Entry 4O51 (X-ray diffraction, 2.20 A resolution); this record covers chains L and H of the 3 polymer chains in the assembly.

# Chain L
Molecule: QAA-2095-2 light chain
Source organism: Oryctolagus cuniculus, Homo sapiens
Chain sequence (216 residues; each row starts with the number of its first residue):
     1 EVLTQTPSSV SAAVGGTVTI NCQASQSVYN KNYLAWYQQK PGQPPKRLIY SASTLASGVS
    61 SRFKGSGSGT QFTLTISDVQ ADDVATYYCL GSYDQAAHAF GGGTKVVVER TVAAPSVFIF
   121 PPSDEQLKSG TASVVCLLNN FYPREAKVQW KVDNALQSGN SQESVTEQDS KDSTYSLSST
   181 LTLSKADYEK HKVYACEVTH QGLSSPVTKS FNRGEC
Not modelled in the structure: 216
Modified residues: Glu-1 (pyroglutamic acid; PCA)
Disulfides: Cys-22/Cys-89, Cys-136/Cys-196

# Chain H
Molecule: QAA-2095-2 heavy chain
Source organism: Oryctolagus cuniculus, Homo sapiens
Chain sequence (223 residues; numbered 1 to 223; the number before each row is that of its first residue):
     1 ESVEESGGRL VTPGTPLTLT CTVSGFSLSS YPMNWVRQAP GKGLEWIGGI GTSGNIWYAS
    61 WAKGRFIISR ASSTTVDLKV TSPTTEDTAT YFCARGLYND YTVWGPGTLV TVSSASTKGP
   121 SVFPLAPSSK STSGGTAALG CLVKDYFPEP VTVSWNSGAL TSGVHTFPAV LQSSGLYSLS
   181 SVVTVPSSSL GTQTYICNVN HKPSNTKVDK KVEPKSCHHH HHH
Not modelled in the structure: 215-223
Modified residues: Glu-1 (pyroglutamic acid; PCA)
Disulfides: Cys-21/Cys-93, Cys-141/Cys-197

# Interface between chain L and chain H
Residue-residue contacts (70):
  Asn-32(L) / Tyr-98(H)  hydrogen bond (backbone-side chain)
  Tyr-33(L) / Tyr-98(H)
  Leu-34(L) / Tyr-98(H)  hydrogen bond (backbone-side chain)
  Ala-35(L) / Tyr-98(H)  hydrophobic
  Tyr-37(L) / Leu-97(H)  hydrogen bond (side chain-backbone)
  Tyr-37(L) / Thr-102(H)
  Tyr-37(L) / Trp-104(H)  hydrogen bond
  Gln-39(L) / Gln-38(H)  hydrogen bond
  Gln-39(L) / Leu-44(H)
  Pro-44(L) / Phe-92(H)  hydrophobic
  Pro-44(L) / Gly-105(H)
  Pro-45(L) / Leu-44(H)  hydrophobic
  Pro-45(L) / Trp-104(H)  hydrophobic
  Arg-47(L) / Tyr-98(H)
  Arg-47(L) / Asn-99(H)
  Arg-47(L) / Asp-100(H)  salt bridge
  Arg-47(L) / Thr-102(H)
  Tyr-50(L) / Tyr-98(H)
  Tyr-50(L) / Asp-100(H)  hydrogen bond
  Ser-51(L) / Tyr-98(H)  hydrogen bond (backbone-side chain)
  Ala-56(L) / Asp-100(H)
  Ser-57(L) / Asp-100(H)  hydrogen bond (backbone-side chain)
  Tyr-88(L) / Gln-38(H)
  Tyr-88(L) / Lys-42(H)
  Tyr-88(L) / Gly-43(H)
  Tyr-88(L) / Leu-44(H)  hydrophobic
  Leu-90(L) / Leu-97(H)
  Ala-96(L) / Trp-46(H)
  Ala-96(L) / Trp-57(H)
  Ala-97(L) / Trp-46(H)  hydrophobic
  His-98(L) / Trp-46(H)
  His-98(L) / Leu-97(H)
  Phe-100(L) / Val-36(H)  hydrophobic
  Phe-100(L) / Leu-44(H)
  Phe-100(L) / Trp-46(H)
  Val-117(L) / Ser-133(H)
  Phe-118(L) / Ser-131(H)
  Phe-118(L) / Ser-133(H)
  Phe-118(L) / Thr-136(H)
  Phe-118(L) / Ala-138(H)  hydrophobic
  Phe-120(L) / Leu-125(H)
  Phe-120(L) / Ala-126(H)
  Phe-120(L) / Ala-138(H)
  Ser-123(L) / Phe-123(H)
  Ser-123(L) / Pro-124(H)
  Gln-126(L) / Phe-123(H)
  Gln-126(L) / Lys-144(H)
  Ser-133(L) / Leu-142(H)
  Ser-133(L) / Lys-144(H)
  Val-135(L) / Leu-125(H)  hydrophobic
  Leu-137(L) / Phe-167(H)  hydrophobic
  Leu-137(L) / Val-182(H)  hydrophobic
  Asn-139(L) / His-165(H)
  Asn-139(L) / Thr-184(H)
  Asn-140(L) / His-165(H)  hydrogen bond
  Gln-162(L) / Val-170(H)
  Gln-162(L) / Leu-171(H)  hydrogen bond (side chain-backbone)
  Gln-162(L) / Gln-172(H)
  Glu-163(L) / Val-170(H)
  Ser-164(L) / Phe-167(H)
  Ser-164(L) / Pro-168(H)  hydrogen bond (side chain-backbone)
  Ser-164(L) / Val-170(H)
  Val-165(L) / Pro-168(H)
  Thr-166(L) / Thr-166(H)
  Thr-166(L) / Phe-167(H)
  Ser-176(L) / His-165(H)
  Ser-176(L) / Phe-167(H)
  Leu-177(L) / Phe-167(H)
  Ser-178(L) / Phe-167(H)
  Thr-182(L) / Lys-144(H)
Other interface residues (no listed pair), chain L (42 interface residues in all): Ser-116, Glu-125, Thr-131, Asp-169
Other interface residues (no listed pair), chain H (37 interface residues in all): Glu-45, Leu-139, Lys-210

# Summary
The interface between chain L and chain H involves 42 residues on one side and 37 on the other; the contacts
include 11 hydrogen bonds and 1 salt bridge. Polar contacts include Arg-47(L)/Asp-100(H), Asn-32(L)/Tyr-98(H)
and Leu-34(L)/Tyr-98(H).
Here chain L is QAA-2095-2 light chain and chain H is QAA-2095-2 heavy chain, both from Oryctolagus cuniculus,
Homo sapiens. Entry 4O51 (Crystal structure of the QAA variant of anti-hinge rabbit antibody 2095-2 in complex
with IDES hinge ...) was determined by X-ray diffraction together with 4MA3 and 4O4Y from the same study.
